5AE1 - chains A and B; structure by X-ray diffraction, 2.10 A resolution.

== Chain A (and B) ==
Name: Alkyldihydroxyacetonephosphate synthase, peroxisomal
From: Cavia porcellus
Notes: EC 2.5.1.26; chain B of this document is another copy of the same molecule, construct and numbering; everything in this record applies to it too
UniProtKB: P97275 (ADAS_CAVPO); residue numbers follow UniProt; this construct covers 1-658
Chain sequence (658 residues; numbered 1 to 658; the number before each row is that of its first residue):
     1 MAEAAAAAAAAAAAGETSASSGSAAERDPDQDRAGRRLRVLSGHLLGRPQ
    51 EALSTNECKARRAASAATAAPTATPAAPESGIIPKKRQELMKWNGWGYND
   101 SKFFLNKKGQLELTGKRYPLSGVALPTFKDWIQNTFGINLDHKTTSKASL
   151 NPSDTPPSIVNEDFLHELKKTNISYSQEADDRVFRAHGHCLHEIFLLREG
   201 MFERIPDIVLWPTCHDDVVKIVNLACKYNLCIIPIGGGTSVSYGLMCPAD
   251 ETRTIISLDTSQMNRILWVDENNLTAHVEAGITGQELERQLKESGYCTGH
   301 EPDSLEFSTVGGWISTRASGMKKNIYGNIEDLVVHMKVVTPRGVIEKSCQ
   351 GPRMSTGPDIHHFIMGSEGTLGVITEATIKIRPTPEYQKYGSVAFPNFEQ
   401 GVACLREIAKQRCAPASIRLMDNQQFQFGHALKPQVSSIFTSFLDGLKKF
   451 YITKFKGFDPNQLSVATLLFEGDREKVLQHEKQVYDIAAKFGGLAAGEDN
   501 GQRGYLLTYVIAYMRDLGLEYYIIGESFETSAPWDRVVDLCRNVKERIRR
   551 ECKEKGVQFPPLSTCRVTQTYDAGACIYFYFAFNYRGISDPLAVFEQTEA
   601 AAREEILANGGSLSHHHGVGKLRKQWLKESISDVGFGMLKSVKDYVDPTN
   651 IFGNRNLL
Disordered / not traced: 1-80, 141-155, 453-455 (chain B: 1-80, 141-154, 435-459)
Small-molecule neighbours:
  - ZINC69435460 (B2Z; (3-(2-fluorophenyl)-N-(1-(2-oxo-2,3-dihydro-1H-benzo[d]imidazol-5-yl)ethyl)butanamide)): His189, Val241, Asp303, Ile511, Ala512, Met514, Arg515, Ile524, Gly525, Glu526, Ser527, Tyr578, Tyr580, Phe581, Ala582, His616, His617
  - FAD (flavin-adenine dinucleotide): Trp96, His189, Ile233, Pro234, Ile235, Gly236, Gly237, Gly238, Thr239, Ser240, Val241, Gly244, Leu245, Thr260, Ala280, Pro302, Asp303, Ser304, Ser308, Thr309, Gly311, Gly312, Trp313, Ser315, Thr316, Ala318, Ser319, Glu368, Gly369, Gly372, Val373, Ile374, Ala512, His616, Asn654, Asn656
Swiss-Prot annotation at these positions:
  - region (Important for enzyme activity): His615 to His617, Asn654 to Leu658
  - active site: Tyr578 (Proton donor/acceptor)
  - binding site (FAD): Pro234 to Ser240, Asp303 to Thr309, Thr316 to Ser319, Glu368 to Ile374
  - binding site (substrate): Arg515
  - site: Arg419 (Important for enzyme activity)
  - modified residue: Ser65 (Phosphoserine), Thr74 (Phosphothreonine), Lys102 (N6-acetyllysine), Lys347 (N6-acetyllysine)
  - mutagenesis: His300 (H300A: Loss of activity), Thr309 (T309I: Impaired FAD binding and protein stability. Loss of activity), Ser367 (S367A: Strongly reduced activity), Arg419 (R419H: Loss of activity; R419K: Strongly reduced activity), Leu469 (L469P: Impaired FAD binding and protein stability. Loss of activity), Arg515 (R515L: Impaired FAD binding and protein stability. Loss of activity), Cys576 (C576A: No effect on activity), Tyr578 (Y578F: Loss of activity), His615 (H615A: Loss of activity), His616 (H616A: Loss of activity), His617 (H617A: Loss of activity)
What the authors report for this chain:
  - binding site for ZINC69435460: His616, His617

== Chain A / chain B interface ==
Contacting residue pairs (165):
  Asn272(A) with Arg406(B), hydrogen bond (backbone-side chain); Trp534(B); Asp535(B)
  Asn273(A) with Arg406(B); Pro533(B); Trp534(B), hydrogen bond (side chain-backbone); Asp535(B), hydrogen bond; Asp572(B); Ala573(B)
  Leu274(A) with Arg406(B)
  Thr316(A) with Ser355(B), hydrogen bond (backbone-side chain)
  Arg317(A) with Arg353(B), hydrogen bond (backbone-side chain); Met354(B), hydrogen bond (side chain-backbone); Ser355(B); Gly357(B); Asp359(B), salt bridge
  Ala318(A) with Arg353(B), hydrogen bond (backbone-side chain)
  Ser319(A) with Arg353(B)
  Ile325(A) with Arg412(B), hydrogen bond (backbone-side chain)
  Asn328(A) with Arg353(B)
  Glu330(A) with Arg353(B), salt bridge
  Arg342(A) with Val634(B)
  Gly343(A) with Val634(B)
  Val344(A) with Ser632(B)
  Ile345(A) with Ser632(B); Val634(B), hydrophobic; Met638(B), hydrophobic
  Glu346(A) with Ile631(B); Ser632(B)
  Lys347(A) with Ser630(B)
  Ser348(A) with Glu629(B); Ser630(B), hydrogen bond (backbone-backbone)
  Cys349(A) with Ser612(B)
  Gln350(A) with Pro533(B)
  Gly351(A) with Ser531(B)
  Pro352(A) with Ser531(B); Ala532(B); Tyr571(B), hydrophobic; Ala573(B); Gly574(B); Ala575(B)
  Arg353(A) with Arg317(B), hydrogen bond (side chain-backbone); Ala318(B), hydrogen bond (side chain-backbone); Ser319(B); Asn328(B); Glu330(B), salt bridge; Ser531(B), hydrogen bond (backbone-side chain); Tyr571(B); His615(B), hydrogen bond (side chain-backbone); His616(B)
  Met354(A) with Arg317(B), hydrogen bond (backbone-side chain); Ser531(B); Ser612(B); Ser614(B); His615(B)
  Ser355(A) with Thr316(B), hydrogen bond (side chain-backbone); Arg317(B); Ser614(B), hydrogen bond (backbone-backbone); His615(B), hydrogen bond (backbone-backbone); His616(B); Gly618(B)
  Thr356(A) with Leu613(B); Val619(B); Leu627(B)
  Gly357(A) with Arg317(B); Gly366(B); Leu657(B)
  Pro358(A) with His362(B); Phe363(B); Met365(B); Gly366(B); Leu639(B), hydrophobic
  Asp359(A) with His362(B)
  Ile360(A) with Ile631(B); Gly635(B)
  His362(A) with Pro358(B); Asp359(B); His362(B)
  Phe363(A) with Pro358(B); Phe363(B), hydrophobic; Leu639(B), hydrophobic; Val642(B), hydrophobic
  Met365(A) with Gly357(B); Pro358(B)
  Gly366(A) with Gly357(B); Pro358(B)
  Lys380(A) with Asp572(B), salt bridge
  Arg382(A) with Lys410(B), hydrogen bond (side chain-backbone); Arg412(B)
  Arg406(A) with Asn272(B), hydrogen bond (side chain-backbone); Asn273(B); Leu274(B)
  Lys410(A) with Arg382(B), hydrogen bond (backbone-side chain)
  Arg412(A) with Ile325(B), hydrogen bond (side chain-backbone); Arg382(B)
  Gln479(A) with Gln479(B)
  Ser531(A) with Gly351(B); Pro352(B); Arg353(B), hydrogen bond (side chain-backbone); Met354(B)
  Ala532(A) with Pro352(B)
  Pro533(A) with Asn273(B); Gln350(B)
  Trp534(A) with Asn272(B); Asn273(B), hydrogen bond (backbone-side chain)
  Asp535(A) with Asp270(B); Asn272(B); Asn273(B), hydrogen bond
  Tyr571(A) with Pro352(B), hydrophobic; Arg353(B)
  Asp572(A) with Asn273(B); Lys380(B), salt bridge
  Ala573(A) with Asn273(B); Pro352(B)
  Gly574(A) with Pro352(B)
  Ala575(A) with Pro352(B)
  Ser612(A) with Cys349(B); Met354(B)
  Leu613(A) with Thr356(B)
  Ser614(A) with Met354(B); Ser355(B), hydrogen bond (backbone-backbone); Thr356(B)
  His615(A) with Arg353(B), hydrogen bond (backbone-side chain); Met354(B); Ser355(B), hydrogen bond (backbone-backbone)
  His616(A) with Arg353(B); Ser355(B)
  Gly618(A) with Ser355(B)
  Val619(A) with Thr356(B)
  Leu627(A) with Thr356(B)
  Glu629(A) with Ser348(B)
  Ser630(A) with Lys347(B); Ser348(B), hydrogen bond (backbone-backbone)
  Ile631(A) with Glu346(B); Ile360(B)
  Ser632(A) with Val344(B); Ile345(B); Glu346(B)
  Val634(A) with Arg342(B); Gly343(B); Ile345(B), hydrophobic; Tyr645(B); Val646(B), hydrophobic
  Gly635(A) with Ile360(B)
  Gly637(A) with Tyr645(B)
  Met638(A) with Ile345(B), hydrophobic; Tyr645(B); Val646(B), hydrophobic
  Leu639(A) with Pro358(B), hydrophobic; Ile360(B), hydrophobic; Phe363(B), hydrophobic
  Ser641(A) with Ser641(B), hydrogen bond (backbone-side chain); Val642(B); Tyr645(B)
  Val642(A) with Phe363(B), hydrophobic; Ser641(B); Val642(B), hydrophobic
  Tyr645(A) with Val634(B); Gly637(B); Met638(B); Ser641(B)
  Val646(A) with Val634(B), hydrophobic; Met638(B), hydrophobic
  Leu657(A) with Gly357(B); Pro358(B)
Other interface residues (no listed pair), chain A (87 interface residues in all): Asp270, Glu271, Thr275, Tyr326, Ile329, Thr340, Ser367, Glu368, Pro383, Ala409, Lys476, Gln483, Gly610, Gly611, His617, Asp633
Other interface residues (no listed pair), chain B (86 interface residues in all): Thr275, Tyr326, Ile329, Thr340, Ser367, Glu368, Pro383, Ala409, Lys476, Gln483, Gly610, Gly611, His617, Asp633

== Summary ==
87 residues of chain A face 86 of chain B across their interface; the contacts include 29 hydrogen bonds and 5
salt bridges. Among the polar pairs are Arg317(A)-Asp359(B), Glu330(A)-Arg353(B) and Lys380(A)-Asp572(B).
Ligands of chain A: ZINC69435460 and flavin-adenine dinucleotide. The paper reports a binding site for
ZINC69435460 at His616(A) and His617(A).
Chain A and chain B are both Alkyldihydroxyacetonephosphate synthase, peroxisomal (Cavia porcellus); the
structure, Ether Lipid-Generating Enzyme AGPS in complex with inhibitor ZINC69435460, was determined by X-ray
diffraction (same publication as 5ADZ, 5AE2 and 5AE3).
